PDB entry 3ZGD | X-ray diffraction, 1.98 A resolution | chains A and B

# Chain A (and B)
Protein: Kelch-like ech-associated protein 1
Organism: Homo sapiens
Notes: fragment: kelch domain, residues 321-609; chain B of this document is another copy of the same molecule, construct and numbering; everything in this record applies to it too
UniProt: Q14145 (KEAP1_HUMAN); residues 321-609 here = UniProt positions 321-609
Sequence (310 residues; each row starts with the number of its first residue):
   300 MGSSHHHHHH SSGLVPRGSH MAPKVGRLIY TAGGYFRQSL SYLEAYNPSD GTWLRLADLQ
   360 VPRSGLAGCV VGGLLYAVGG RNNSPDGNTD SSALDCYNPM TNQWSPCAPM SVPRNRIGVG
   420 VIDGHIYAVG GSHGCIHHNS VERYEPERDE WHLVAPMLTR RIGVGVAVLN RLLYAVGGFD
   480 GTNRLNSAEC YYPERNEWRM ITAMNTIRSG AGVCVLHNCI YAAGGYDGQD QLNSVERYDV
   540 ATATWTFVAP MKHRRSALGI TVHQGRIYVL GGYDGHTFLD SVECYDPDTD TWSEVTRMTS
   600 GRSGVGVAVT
Disordered / not traced: 300-324
Differences from the reference sequence: expression tag (300-320); engineered mutation Ala540 (Glu in Q14145), Ala542 (Glu in Q14145)
Curated features (UniProtKB/Swiss-Prot):
  - site: Cys434 (Sensor for electrophilic agents)
  - modified residue: Cys434 (S-cGMP-cysteine)
  - natural variant: Gly333 (G333C: In a NSCLC cell line), Gly350 (G350S: In a NSCLC cell line), Gly364 (G364C: In a lung adenocarcinoma cell line), Gly430 (G430C: In a lung adenocarcinoma patient), Ala522 (A522V: In a breast cancer sample)
  - mutagenesis: Tyr334 (Y334A: Loss of interaction with NFE2L2/NRF2. Strongly reduces repression of NFE2L2/NRF2-dependent gene expression. Loss of interaction with PGAM5), Arg380 (R380A: Loss of interaction with NFE2L2/NRF2. Abolishes repression of NFE2L2/NRF2-dependent gene expression. Impaired interaction with SQSTM1/p62), Asn382 (N382A: Loss of interaction with NFE2L2/NRF2. Strongly reduces repression of NFE2L2/NRF2-dependent gene expression. Impaired interaction with SQSTM1/p62), Arg415 (R415A: Loss of interaction with NFE2L2/NRF2. Abolishes repression of NFE2L2/NRF2-dependent gene expression. Loss of interaction with PGAM5. Does not affect interaction with SQSTM1/p62), His436 (H436A: Loss of interaction with NFE2L2/NRF2. Abolishes repression of NFE2L2/NRF2-dependent gene expression. Does not affect interaction with SQSTM1/p62), Phe478 (F478A: Abolishes repression of NFE2L2/NRF2-dependent gene expression), Arg483 (R483A: Loss of interaction with NFE2L2/NRF2. Abolishes repression of NFE2L2/NRF2-dependent gene expression. Loss of interaction with PGAM5. Does not affect interaction with SQSTM1/p62), Tyr525 (Y525A: Loss of interaction with NFE2L2/NRF2. Strongly reduces repression of NFE2L2/NRF2-dependent gene expression. Abolishes interaction with SQSTM1/p62), Tyr572 (Y572A: Loss of interaction with NFE2L2/NRF2. Strongly reduces repression of NFE2L2/NRF2-dependent gene expression. Loss of interaction with PGAM5. Abolishes interaction with SQSTM1/p62)
Bound ions: Na+: Gln337, Ser383

# Chain A / chain B interface
Pairs across the interface (26):
  Arg336(A) with Tyr334(B); Arg336(B)
  Gln337(A) with Tyr572(B), hydrogen bond
  Asn381(A) with Tyr525(B)
  Pro384(A) with Arg415(B), hydrogen bond (backbone-side chain); Tyr572(B); Phe577(B), hydrophobic
  Asp385(A) with Arg415(B); Tyr525(B); Gln530(B), hydrogen bond; Ser555(B), hydrogen bond; Tyr572(B)
  Gly386(A) with Arg415(B); Arg483(B)
  Asn387(A) with Phe478(B); Arg483(B), hydrogen bond (backbone-side chain)
  Thr388(A) with Arg483(B), hydrogen bond
  Gly433(A) with Cys434(B)
  Cys434(A) with Cys434(B), disulfide; Ile435(B)
  Tyr572(A) with Pro384(B), hydrogen bond (side chain-backbone); Asp385(B); Gly386(B)
  Gly574(A) with Asp385(B)
  His575(A) with Pro384(B); Asp385(B), salt bridge
Other interface residues (no listed pair), chain A (15 interface residues in all): Ser383, Phe577
Other interface residues (no listed pair), chain B (17 interface residues in all): Ser508, Ser602
Inter-chain disulfides: Cys434(A)-Cys434(B)
Interface features reported in the paper:
  - specific contacts: Asp385(A)-Gln530(B), Asp385(A)-Ser555(B), Asn387(A)-Arg483(B) (backbone contact), Thr388(A)-Arg483(B), Cys434(A)-Cys434(B) (covalent link), His575(A)-Asp385(B) (hydrogen bond)

# Overview
15 residues of chain A and 17 residues of chain B are in contact; the contacts include 1 disulfide bond, 7
hydrogen bonds and 1 salt bridge. Polar pairs include His575(A)-Asp385(B), Gln337(A)-Tyr572(B) and
Pro384(A)-Arg415(B). The authors report contacts between Asp385(A) and Gln530(B), Asp385(A) and Ser555(B) and
Thr388(A) and Arg483(B) among others; a backbone contact between Asn387(A) and Arg483(B); a hydrogen bond
between His575(A) and Asp385(B).
Chain A and chain B are both Kelch-like ech-associated protein 1 (Homo sapiens); the structure, crystal
structure of a KEAP1 mutant, was determined by X-ray diffraction, deposited together with 3ZGC.
